PDB entry 4NXN | X-ray diffraction, 3.54 A resolution | chains A and L of the 21 polymer chains in the assembly

[Chain A]
Molecule: 16S rRNA
Source organism: Thermus thermophilus
Sequence (1522 nucleotides; numbered 0 to 1544 plus 19 insertion-coded residues; 42 numbers in that range are skipped by the numbering (no residue carries them; nothing is unmodelled there); the number before each row is that of its first residue; a row labelled like 190A-190L holds insertion residues (190A, then the next letters in order); numbering starts at 0):
     0 UUUGUUGGAGAGUUUGAUCCUGGCUCAGGGUGAACGCUGGCGGCGUGCCU
    50 AAGACAUGCAAGUCGUGCGGG
    73 CCGCGGGGUUUU
    88 ACUCCG
    95 UGGUC
   101 AGCGGCGGACGGGUGAGUAACGCGUGGGU
  129A G
   130 ACCUACCCGGAAGAGGGGGACAACCCGGGGAAACUCGGGCUAAUCCCCCA
   180 UGUGGACCCGC
190A-190L CCCUUGGGGUGU
   191 GUCCAAAGGGCUUU
   216 GCCCGCUUCCGGAUGGGCCCGCGUCCCAUCAGCUAGUUGGUGGGGUAAUG
   266 GCCCACCAAGGCGACGACGGGUAGCCGGUCUGAGAGGAUGGCCGGCCACA
   316 GGGGCACUGAGACACGGGCCCCACUCCUACGGGAGGCAGCAGUUAGGAAU
   366 CUUCCGCAAUGGGCGCAAGCCUGACGGAGCGACGCCGCUUGGAGGAAGAA
   416 GCCCUUCGGGGUGUAAACUCCUGAA
   442 CCCGGGACGAAACCCCCGACGA
   474 GGGGACUGACGGUACCGGG
   494 GUAAUAGCGCCGGCCAACUCCGUGCCAGCAGCCGCGGUAAUACGGAGGGC
   544 GCGAGCGUUACCCGGAUUCACUGGGCGUAAAGGGCGUGUAGGCGGCCUGG
   594 GGCGUCCCAUGUGAAAGACCACGGCUCAACCGUGGGGGAGCGUGGGAUAC
   644 GCUCAGGCUAGACGGUGGGAGAGGGUGGUGGAAUUCCCGGAGUAGCGGUG
   694 AAAUGCGCAGAUACCGGGAGGAACGCCGAUGGCGAAGGCAGCCACCUGGU
   744 CCACCCGUGACGCUGAGGCGCGAAAGCGUGGGGAGCAAACCGGAUUAGAU
   794 ACCCGGGUAGUCCACGCCCUAAACGAUGCGCGCUAGGUCUCUGGGUCU
   848 CCUGGGGGCCGAAGCUAACGCGUUAAGCGCGCCGCCUGGGGAGUACGGCC
   898 GCAAGGCUGAAACUCAAAGGAAUUGACGGGGGCCCGCACAAGCGGUGGAG
   948 CAUGUGGUUUAAUUCGAAGXAACGCGAAGAACCUUACCAGGCCUUGACAU
   998 GCUAGG
 1003A G
  1004 AACCCGGGUGAAAGCCUGGGGUGCCCC
1030A-1030D GCGA
  1031 GGGGAGCCCUAGCACAGGUGCUGCAUGGCCGUCGUCAGCUCGUGCCGUGA
  1081 GGUGUUGGGUUAAGUCCCGCAACGAGCGCAACCCCCGCCGUUAGUUGCCA
  1131 GCGGUUCGGCCGGGCACUCUAACGGGACUGCCCGCGAAA
  1171 GCGGGAGGAAGGAGGGGACGACGUCUGGUCAGCAUGGCCCUUACGGCCUG
  1221 GGCGACACACGUGCUACAAUGCCCACUACAAAGCGAUGCCACCCGGCAAC
  1271 GGGGAGCUAAUCGCAAAAAGGUGGGCCCAGUUCGGAUUGGGGUCUGCAAC
  1321 CCGACCCCAUGAAGCCGGAAUCGCUAGUAAUCGCGGAUCAG
 1361A C
  1362 CAUGCCGCGGUGAAUACGUUCCCGGGCCUUGUACACACXGCCXGUXACGC
  1412 CAUGGGAGCGGGCUCUACCCGAAGUCGCCGGG
  1446 AGCCUACGGG
  1459 CAGGCGCCGAGGGUAGGGCCCGUGACUGGGGCGAAGUCGUAACAAGGUAG
  1509 CUGUACCGGAAGGUGCGGCUGGAUCCACUCCUUUCU
Not modelled in the structure: 0-4, 1534-1538
Modified residues: PSU (pseudouridine-5'-monophosphate) at position 516, M2G (N2-dimethylguanosine-5'-monophosphate) at position 966, 5MC (5-methylcytidine-5'-monophosphate) at position 967, 2MG (2N-methylguanosine-5'-monophosphate) at position 1207, 5MC (5-methylcytidine-5'-monophosphate) at position 1400, 4OC (4n,o2'-methylcytidine-5'-monophosphate) at position 1402, 5MC (5-methylcytidine-5'-monophosphate) at position 1404, 5MC (5-methylcytidine-5'-monophosphate) at position 1407, UR3 (3-methyluridine-5'-monophoshate) at position 1498, MA6 (6N-dimethyladenosine-5'-monophoshate) at position 1518, MA6 (6N-dimethyladenosine-5'-monophoshate) at position 1519, PSU (pseudouridine-5'-monophosphate) at position 1540, PSU (pseudouridine-5'-monophosphate) at position 1541
Ion coordination: Mg2+ site 1 near U5 (its only coordinating residue here); Mg2+ site 2: G11, G22; Mg2+ site 3 near G21 (its only coordinating residue here); Mg2+ site 4: C48, G115; Mg2+ site 5 near A53 (its only coordinating residue here); Mg2+ site 6: A59, U387; Mg2+ site 7: G61, U62; Mg2+ site 8: G97, U98; Mg2+ site 9 near G107 (its only coordinating residue here); Mg2+ site 10 near G117 (its only coordinating residue here); Mg2+ site 11: C121, G124, U125; Mg2+ site 12 near U129 (its only coordinating residue here); 101 more Mg2+ sites not listed
Small-molecule neighbours: streptomycin (SRY): U12, U14, C526, G527, C912, A913, A914, A915, C1490, G1491

[Chain L]
Protein: ribosomal protein S12
Source organism: Thermus thermophilus
Reference sequence: F6DEQ7 (F6DEQ7_THETG); residue numbers follow UniProt; this construct covers 1-135
Chain sequence (135 residues; numbered 1 to 135; the number before each row is that of its first residue):
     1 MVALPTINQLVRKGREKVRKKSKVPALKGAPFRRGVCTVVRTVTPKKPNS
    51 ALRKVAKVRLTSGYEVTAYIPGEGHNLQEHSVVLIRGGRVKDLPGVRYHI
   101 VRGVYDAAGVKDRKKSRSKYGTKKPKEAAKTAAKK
Not modelled in the structure: 1-4, 129-135
Modified residues: Asp92 ((3s)-3-(methylsulfanyl)-l-aspartic acid; 0TD)
Ion coordination: Mg2+: Pro48, Asn49 (shared with G529(A) of chain A)
Small-molecule neighbours: streptomycin (SRY): Lys46, Lys47, Pro48, Lys91

[Chain A / chain L interface]
Contacting residue pairs (120):
  U24(A) - Lys23(L)  salt bridge to the phosphate
  A33(A) - Phe32(L)  base contact
  C34(A) - Phe32(L)  sugar contact
  C34(A) - Val101(L)  sugar contact
  C34(A) - Val104(L)  phosphate contact
  G35(A) - Val104(L)  sugar contact
  G35(A) - Arg117(L)  hydrogen bond to the sugar
  G35(A) - Ser118(L)  hydrogen bond to the sugar
  G35(A) - Gly121(L)  sugar contact
  C36(A) - Arg117(L)  hydrogen bond to the sugar
  C36(A) - Thr122(L)  sugar contact
  C36(A) - Lys123(L)  salt bridge to the phosphate
  C36(A) - Lys124(L)  phosphate contact
  U37(A) - Lys123(L)  salt bridge to the phosphate
  U37(A) - Lys124(L)  hydrogen bond to the phosphate
  C241(A) - Arg19(L)  hydrogen bond to the phosphate
  C242(A) - Arg19(L)  salt bridge to the phosphate
  G302(A) - Lys17(L)  salt bridge to the phosphate
  A303(A) - Lys17(L)  salt bridge to the phosphate
  G362(A) - Arg33(L)  hydrogen bond to the phosphate
  G362(A) - Arg34(L)  salt bridge to the phosphate
  G362(A) - Thr61(L)  phosphate contact
  A363(A) - Ala30(L)  base contact
  A363(A) - Pro31(L)  base contact
  A363(A) - Phe32(L)  base contact
  A363(A) - Arg33(L)  salt bridge to the phosphate
  A363(A) - Arg34(L)  salt bridge to the phosphate
  A363(A) - Thr61(L)  hydrogen bond to the phosphate
  A363(A) - Tyr105(L)  sugar contact
  G500(A) - Lys124(L)  phosphate contact
  C501(A) - Arg117(L)  salt bridge to the phosphate
  C501(A) - Ser118(L)  hydrogen bond to the phosphate
  C501(A) - Lys124(L)  salt bridge to the phosphate
  G502(A) - Lys115(L)  phosphate contact
  G502(A) - Ser116(L)  phosphate contact
  G502(A) - Arg117(L)  hydrogen bond to the phosphate
  G502(A) - Ser118(L)  hydrogen bond to the phosphate
  G502(A) - Lys119(L)  hydrogen bond to the phosphate
  C503(A) - Ser116(L)  hydrogen bond to the phosphate
  C503(A) - Lys119(L)  salt bridge to the phosphate
  C519(A) - Ser50(L)  hydrogen bond to the phosphate
  C519(A) - Ala51(L)  phosphate contact
  A520(A) - Ala51(L)  phosphate contact
  A520(A) - Leu52(L)  hydrogen bond to the phosphate
  A520(A) - Glu73(L)  hydrogen bond to the sugar
  G521(A) - Leu52(L)  phosphate contact
  G521(A) - Arg53(L)  hydrogen bond to the base
  G521(A) - Lys54(L)  salt bridge to the phosphate
  G521(A) - Gly72(L)  phosphate contact
  G521(A) - Glu73(L)  phosphate contact
  C522(A) - Arg53(L)  base contact
  C522(A) - Tyr69(L)  hydrogen bond to the phosphate
  C522(A) - Pro71(L)  phosphate contact
  C522(A) - Gly72(L)  hydrogen bond to the phosphate
  C522(A) - Tyr120(L)  hydrogen bond to the phosphate
  A523(A) - Arg53(L)  base contact
  A523(A) - Val90(L)  base contact
  A523(A) - Lys91(L)  base contact
  A523(A) - Asp92(L)  base contact
  A523(A) - Tyr120(L)  phosphate contact
  C526(A) - Lys91(L)  salt bridge to the phosphate
  G527(A) - Asn49(L)  hydrogen bond to the base
  C528(A) - Asn49(L)  hydrogen bond to the base
  G529(A) - Asn49(L)  base contact
  G529(A) - Ser50(L)  hydrogen bond to the base
  G537(A) - Glu73(L)  sugar contact
  G537(A) - Arg113(L)  salt bridge to the phosphate
  G538(A) - Arg113(L)  salt bridge to the phosphate
  G538(A) - Lys114(L)  hydrogen bond to the phosphate
  G538(A) - Lys115(L)  hydrogen bond to the phosphate
  A539(A) - Lys114(L)  phosphate contact
  A539(A) - Lys115(L)  salt bridge to the phosphate
  G550(A) - Lys119(L)  sugar contact
  U551(A) - Arg86(L)  sugar contact
  U552(A) - Pro31(L)  hydrogen bond to the sugar
  U552(A) - Arg86(L)  hydrogen bond to the sugar
  A553(A) - Val24(L)  phosphate contact
  A553(A) - Gly29(L)  hydrogen bond to the sugar
  A553(A) - Ala30(L)  sugar contact
  A553(A) - Pro31(L)  sugar contact
  C554(A) - Ser22(L)  hydrogen bond to the phosphate
  C555(A) - Lys20(L)  phosphate contact
  C556(A) - Lys20(L)  salt bridge to the phosphate
  C562(A) - Arg15(L)  base contact
  C562(A) - Glu16(L)  hydrogen bond to the sugar
  C562(A) - Lys17(L)  sugar contact
  C562(A) - Val18(L)  phosphate contact
  A563(A) - Arg15(L)  base contact
  C564(A) - Leu10(L)  phosphate contact
  C564(A) - Arg15(L)  salt bridge to the phosphate
  G567(A) - Pro5(L)  base contact
  G567(A) - Arg15(L)  hydrogen bond to the base
  G568(A) - Pro5(L)  base contact
  G585(A) - Asn8(L)  hydrogen bond to the sugar
  C879(A) - Thr6(L)  base contact
  C880(A) - Thr6(L)  hydrogen bond to the phosphate
  C880(A) - Asn8(L)  hydrogen bond to the phosphate
  C880(A) - Gln9(L)  base contact
  C880(A) - Arg12(L)  salt bridge to the phosphate
  G881(A) - Gln9(L)  hydrogen bond to the phosphate
  G881(A) - Arg12(L)  salt bridge to the phosphate
  C882(A) - Pro5(L)  base contact
  U884(A) - Arg15(L)  base contact
  A909(A) - Lys21(L)  salt bridge to the phosphate
  C910(A) - Arg97(L)  salt bridge to the phosphate
  U911(A) - Gly95(L)  phosphate contact
  U911(A) - Arg97(L)  salt bridge to the phosphate
  C912(A) - Lys46(L)  phosphate contact
  C912(A) - Arg89(L)  salt bridge to the phosphate
  C912(A) - Pro94(L)  phosphate contact
  A913(A) - Lys46(L)  salt bridge to the phosphate
  A913(A) - Lys91(L)  phosphate contact
  C1411(A) - Lys57(L)  hydrogen bond to the phosphate
  C1412(A) - Lys57(L)  salt bridge to the phosphate
  C1490(A) - Pro94(L)  sugar contact
  G1491(A) - Lys46(L)  phosphate contact
  A1492(A) - Thr44(L)  sugar contact
  A1492(A) - Pro45(L)  sugar contact
  A1492(A) - Lys46(L)  phosphate contact
  A1492(A) - Lys47(L)  hydrogen bond to the phosphate
Other interface residues (no listed pair), chain A (61 interface residues in all): C518, G524, C525, C883, A908
Other interface residues (no listed pair), chain L (67 interface residues in all): Lys13, Pro25, Pro48, Leu84, Gly87, Gly88

[Summary]
Chain A and chain L form an interface of 61 and 67 residues respectively; the contacts include 36 hydrogen
bonds and 27 salt bridges. Among the polar pairs are G521(A)-Arg53(L), G527(A)-Asn49(L) and C528(A)-Asn49(L).
Streptomycin is bound between chain A and chain L.
Here chain A is 16S rRNA and chain L is ribosomal protein S12, both from Thermus thermophilus. Entry 4NXN
(Crystal Structure of the 30S ribosomal subunit from a GidB (RsmG) mutant of Thermus thermophilus (HB8) ...)
was determined by X-ray diffraction.
